7XXJ - chains A and C of the 4 polymer chains in the assembly; structure by electron microscopy, 3.33 A resolution.

Chain A:
Protein: VP1
Organism: Echovirus E18
Chain sequence (278 residues; row label = number of the first residue in the row):
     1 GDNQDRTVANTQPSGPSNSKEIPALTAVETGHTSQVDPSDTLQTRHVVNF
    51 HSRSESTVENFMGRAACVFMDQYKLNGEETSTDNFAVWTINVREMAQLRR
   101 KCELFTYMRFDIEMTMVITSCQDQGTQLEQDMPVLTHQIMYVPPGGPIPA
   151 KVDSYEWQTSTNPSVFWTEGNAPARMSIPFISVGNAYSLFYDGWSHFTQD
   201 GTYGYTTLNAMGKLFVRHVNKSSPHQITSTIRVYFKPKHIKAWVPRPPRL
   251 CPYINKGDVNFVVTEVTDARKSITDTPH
Unresolved in the structure: 1-5, 77-80

Chain C:
Protein: VP3
Organism: Echovirus E18
Chain sequence (239 residues; numbered 1 to 239; the number before each row is that of its first residue):
     1 GVPVLNTPGSTQFLTSDDFQSPSAMPQFDETPEMHIPGEVRNLMEMAEVD
    51 SVVPVNNITGKTKSMEAYQIAVGTGNTDKTKPIFSFQMDPGYSSVLKRTL
   101 LGEMLNYYAHWSGSVKLTFLFCGSAMATGKLLISYSPPGASVPSSRKDAM
   151 LGTHIIWDIGLQSSCVLCVPWISQSHYRMVQQDPYTSAGYITCWYQTNIV
   201 VPPGAPTSCDVLCFASACNDFSVRLLRDTPFMAQPGKLQ
Unresolved in the structure: 239

Interface between chain A and chain C:
Residue-residue contacts (217; chain A residue first):
  Val-8(A) / Asn-219(C)
  Val-8(A) / Asp-220(C)
  Val-8(A) / Phe-221(C)
  Ala-9(A) / Asn-219(C)
  Ala-9(A) / Asp-220(C)
  Thr-11(A) / Asp-220(C)  hydrogen bond
  Ala-24(A) / Ser-164(C)
  Ala-24(A) / Cys-165(C)
  Ala-24(A) / Val-166(C)  hydrogen bond (backbone-backbone)
  Leu-25(A) / Trp-157(C)
  Leu-25(A) / Asp-158(C)
  Leu-25(A) / Ser-164(C)
  Thr-26(A) / Thr-118(C)
  Thr-26(A) / Gln-162(C)
  Thr-26(A) / Ser-164(C)  hydrogen bond (backbone-backbone)
  Thr-26(A) / Val-166(C)
  Ala-27(A) / Gln-162(C)
  Ala-27(A) / Ser-164(C)
  Val-28(A) / Thr-118(C)
  Val-28(A) / Leu-120(C)  hydrophobic
  Val-28(A) / Ser-164(C)  hydrogen bond (backbone-side chain)
  Val-28(A) / Phe-214(C)  hydrophobic
  Glu-29(A) / Leu-120(C)
  Glu-29(A) / Gln-162(C)
  Glu-29(A) / Ser-163(C)
  Glu-29(A) / Ser-164(C)  hydrogen bond
  Thr-33(A) / Glu-48(C)
  Thr-33(A) / Val-49(C)
  Thr-33(A) / Asp-50(C)  hydrogen bond (side chain-backbone)
  Thr-33(A) / Lys-116(C)
  Thr-33(A) / Ser-216(C)
  Ser-34(A) / Lys-116(C)  hydrogen bond (backbone-side chain)
  Ser-34(A) / Thr-118(C)
  Ser-34(A) / Val-166(C)
  Val-36(A) / Lys-116(C)
  Val-36(A) / Val-166(C)  hydrophobic
  Val-36(A) / Cys-218(C)  hydrogen bond (backbone-side chain)
  Asp-37(A) / Cys-168(C)
  Asp-37(A) / Cys-218(C)  hydrogen bond
  Asp-37(A) / Asn-219(C)  hydrogen bond
  Pro-38(A) / Ser-114(C)
  Pro-38(A) / Cys-168(C)
  Pro-38(A) / Pro-170(C)  hydrophobic
  Pro-38(A) / Cys-218(C)
  Pro-38(A) / Asp-220(C)
  Thr-41(A) / Val-166(C)  hydrogen bond (side chain-backbone)
  Leu-42(A) / Thr-153(C)
  Leu-42(A) / His-154(C)
  Leu-42(A) / Cys-168(C)
  Leu-42(A) / Pro-170(C)  hydrophobic
  Asn-49(A) / Asp-220(C)
  His-51(A) / Ser-112(C)  hydrogen bond
  His-51(A) / His-176(C)  hydrogen bond
  His-51(A) / Tyr-177(C)
  Ser-52(A) / Tyr-177(C)
  Ser-52(A) / Ser-222(C)  hydrogen bond (backbone-side chain)
  Arg-53(A) / Asn-42(C)  hydrogen bond (backbone-side chain)
  Arg-53(A) / Met-44(C)
  Arg-53(A) / Glu-48(C)  salt bridge
  Arg-53(A) / Cys-218(C)  hydrogen bond (side chain-backbone)
  Arg-53(A) / Asn-219(C)  hydrogen bond (side chain-backbone)
  Arg-53(A) / Phe-221(C)  hydrogen bond (side chain-backbone)
  Arg-53(A) / Ser-222(C)
  Ser-54(A) / Val-223(C)
  Glu-55(A) / Tyr-108(C)  hydrogen bond (backbone-side chain)
  Glu-55(A) / Arg-224(C)
  Glu-55(A) / Leu-226(C)  hydrogen bond (side chain-backbone)
  Ser-56(A) / Asn-42(C)  hydrogen bond
  Ser-56(A) / Leu-43(C)  hydrogen bond (backbone-backbone)
  Ser-56(A) / Met-44(C)  hydrogen bond (side chain-backbone)
  Ser-56(A) / Tyr-108(C)
  Ser-56(A) / Val-223(C)
  Thr-57(A) / Arg-41(C)
  Thr-57(A) / Asn-42(C)  hydrogen bond
  Val-58(A) / Val-40(C)
  Val-58(A) / Arg-41(C)
  Val-58(A) / Asn-42(C)
  Asn-60(A) / Leu-226(C)
  Phe-61(A) / Leu-43(C)  hydrophobic
  Phe-61(A) / Tyr-107(C)  hydrophobic
  Phe-61(A) / Tyr-108(C)
  Phe-61(A) / Leu-226(C)  hydrophobic
  Gly-63(A) / Thr-15(C)
  Arg-64(A) / Thr-15(C)
  Arg-64(A) / Ser-16(C)  hydrogen bond
  Arg-64(A) / Leu-226(C)
  Ala-65(A) / Phe-13(C)  hydrophobic
  Ala-65(A) / Thr-15(C)  hydrogen bond (backbone-side chain)
  Met-70(A) / Lys-237(C)
  Arg-93(A) / Leu-238(C)
  Glu-94(A) / Gln-234(C)  hydrogen bond (backbone-side chain)
  Glu-94(A) / Lys-237(C)
  Glu-94(A) / Leu-238(C)
  Met-95(A) / Gln-234(C)
  Ala-96(A) / Met-232(C)
  Ala-96(A) / Gln-234(C)  hydrogen bond (backbone-side chain)
  Gln-97(A) / Tyr-107(C)
  Gln-97(A) / Asp-228(C)
  Gln-97(A) / Met-232(C)
  Arg-99(A) / Leu-238(C)
  Arg-100(A) / Glu-103(C)  salt bridge
  Arg-100(A) / Tyr-107(C)  hydrogen bond
  Arg-100(A) / Thr-229(C)  hydrogen bond
  Arg-100(A) / Phe-231(C)
  Arg-100(A) / Met-232(C)
  Lys-101(A) / Tyr-107(C)  hydrogen bond (backbone-side chain)
  Lys-101(A) / Leu-226(C)
  Leu-104(A) / Met-104(C)  hydrophobic
  Phe-105(A) / Val-40(C)  hydrophobic
  Phe-105(A) / Met-46(C)  hydrophobic
  Arg-109(A) / Glu-30(C)  salt bridge
  Arg-109(A) / Thr-31(C)  hydrogen bond (side chain-backbone)
  Arg-109(A) / Pro-32(C)
  Arg-109(A) / Glu-33(C)
  Asp-111(A) / Glu-30(C)
  Glu-113(A) / Phe-19(C)
  Glu-113(A) / Ser-21(C)  hydrogen bond
  Thr-115(A) / Phe-13(C)
  Val-117(A) / Phe-13(C)  hydrophobic
  Pro-163(A) / Ala-24(C)
  Ala-172(A) / Thr-11(C)
  Pro-173(A) / Phe-13(C)  hydrophobic
  Arg-175(A) / Phe-13(C)
  Arg-175(A) / Leu-14(C)
  Arg-175(A) / Asp-17(C)  salt bridge
  Arg-175(A) / Phe-19(C)
  Arg-175(A) / Ser-21(C)
  Arg-175(A) / Pro-22(C)
  Met-176(A) / Pro-22(C)
  Met-176(A) / Ser-23(C)
  Ser-177(A) / Ser-21(C)  hydrogen bond (backbone-side chain)
  Ser-177(A) / Pro-22(C)  hydrogen bond (backbone-backbone)
  Ser-177(A) / Ser-23(C)
  Ser-177(A) / Ala-24(C)  hydrogen bond (backbone-backbone)
  Ile-178(A) / Ala-24(C)  hydrophobic
  Ile-178(A) / Met-25(C)  hydrophobic
  Pro-179(A) / Ser-23(C)
  Pro-179(A) / Met-25(C)
  Pro-179(A) / Phe-28(C)  hydrophobic
  Pro-179(A) / Glu-30(C)
  Phe-180(A) / Phe-28(C)
  Phe-180(A) / Glu-30(C)
  Phe-180(A) / Thr-31(C)
  Ile-181(A) / Met-25(C)  hydrophobic
  Ile-181(A) / Phe-28(C)  hydrophobic
  Ser-182(A) / Thr-31(C)  hydrogen bond (backbone-side chain)
  Val-183(A) / Thr-31(C)
  Gly-184(A) / Thr-31(C)  hydrogen bond (backbone-side chain)
  Asn-185(A) / Thr-31(C)
  Asn-185(A) / Pro-32(C)  hydrogen bond (side chain-backbone)
  Asn-185(A) / Met-34(C)
  Tyr-234(A) / Phe-13(C)  hydrophobic
  Lys-236(A) / Thr-15(C)  hydrogen bond (side chain-backbone)
  Lys-236(A) / Asp-17(C)  salt bridge
  Lys-241(A) / Glu-33(C)
  Lys-241(A) / Glu-39(C)
  Ala-242(A) / Glu-39(C)
  Ala-242(A) / Val-40(C)  hydrogen bond (backbone-backbone)
  Trp-243(A) / Glu-33(C)
  Trp-243(A) / Met-34(C)
  Trp-243(A) / Ile-36(C)
  Trp-243(A) / Pro-37(C)
  Trp-243(A) / Gly-38(C)
  Trp-243(A) / Glu-39(C)
  Val-244(A) / Pro-37(C)
  Pro-245(A) / Val-40(C)
  Pro-245(A) / Met-46(C)  hydrophobic
  Pro-248(A) / Glu-103(C)
  Pro-248(A) / Met-104(C)
  Leu-250(A) / Arg-98(C)  hydrogen bond (backbone-side chain)
  Leu-250(A) / Glu-103(C)
  Pro-252(A) / Met-232(C)  hydrophobic
  Tyr-253(A) / Met-232(C)  hydrophobic
  Tyr-253(A) / Leu-238(C)
  Ile-254(A) / Leu-238(C)
  Lys-256(A) / Leu-238(C)
  Glu-265(A) / Thr-62(C)
  Val-266(A) / Pro-54(C)  hydrophobic
  Val-266(A) / Thr-62(C)  hydrogen bond (backbone-backbone)
  Val-266(A) / Tyr-68(C)
  Val-266(A) / Arg-98(C)
  Thr-267(A) / Pro-54(C)
  Thr-267(A) / Asn-57(C)
  Thr-267(A) / Thr-62(C)
  Thr-267(A) / Ser-94(C)  hydrogen bond (side chain-backbone)
  Thr-267(A) / Lys-97(C)
  Thr-267(A) / Arg-98(C)
  Asp-268(A) / Asn-57(C)
  Asp-268(A) / Ser-94(C)  hydrogen bond (backbone-side chain)
  Asp-268(A) / Lys-97(C)  salt bridge
  Asp-268(A) / Arg-98(C)  salt bridge
  Ala-269(A) / Asn-57(C)
  Arg-270(A) / Val-55(C)  hydrogen bond (side chain-backbone)
  Arg-270(A) / Asn-57(C)  hydrogen bond
  Arg-270(A) / Ile-58(C)
  Arg-270(A) / Ser-85(C)  hydrogen bond (side chain-backbone)
  Arg-270(A) / Phe-86(C)
  Arg-270(A) / Val-95(C)
  Lys-271(A) / Ile-58(C)
  Ser-272(A) / Ile-58(C)
  Ile-273(A) / Val-55(C)  hydrophobic
  Ile-273(A) / Asn-56(C)
  Ile-273(A) / Ile-58(C)
  Ile-273(A) / Ile-83(C)
  Ile-273(A) / Phe-84(C)
  Ile-273(A) / Ser-85(C)  hydrogen bond (backbone-backbone)
  Thr-274(A) / Pro-82(C)
  Thr-274(A) / Ser-85(C)
  Asp-275(A) / Ser-85(C)
  Thr-276(A) / Ser-85(C)  hydrogen bond
  Thr-276(A) / Phe-86(C)  hydrogen bond (side chain-backbone)
  Thr-276(A) / Gln-87(C)
  Thr-276(A) / Val-142(C)
  Thr-276(A) / Tyr-190(C)
  Pro-277(A) / Gln-87(C)  hydrogen bond (backbone-side chain)
  His-278(A) / Val-142(C)
  His-278(A) / Tyr-190(C)  hydrogen bond (backbone-side chain)
Other interface residues (no listed pair), chain A (99 interface residues in all): Asn-10, Ile-22, His-32, Thr-44, Tyr-107, Tyr-141, Ala-186, Arg-246, Pro-247, Arg-249, Cys-251, Asn-255
Other interface residues (no listed pair), chain C (99 interface residues in all): Gln-12, Gln-20, Thr-59, Ile-70, Leu-100, Ile-155, Trp-171, Gln-182, Leu-225, Ala-233

In short:
Chain A and chain C each contribute 99 residues to their interface, with 53 hydrogen bonds and 7 salt bridges.
Among the polar pairs are Arg-53(A)/Glu-48(C), Arg-100(A)/Glu-103(C) and Arg-109(A)/Glu-30(C).
Here chain A is VP1 and chain C is VP3, both from Echovirus E18. Entry 7XXJ (Echo 18 incubated with FcRn at
pH5.5) was determined by electron microscopy (same publication as 7XXA and 7XXG).
